9MH0 - chains B and F of the 18 polymer chains in the assembly; structure by electron microscopy, 2.90 A resolution.

== Chain B ==
Protein: Photosystem I P700 chlorophyll a apoprotein A2
Organism: Dunaliella salina
Notes: EC 1.97.1.12
Amino-acid sequence (735 residues; row label = number of the first residue in the row):
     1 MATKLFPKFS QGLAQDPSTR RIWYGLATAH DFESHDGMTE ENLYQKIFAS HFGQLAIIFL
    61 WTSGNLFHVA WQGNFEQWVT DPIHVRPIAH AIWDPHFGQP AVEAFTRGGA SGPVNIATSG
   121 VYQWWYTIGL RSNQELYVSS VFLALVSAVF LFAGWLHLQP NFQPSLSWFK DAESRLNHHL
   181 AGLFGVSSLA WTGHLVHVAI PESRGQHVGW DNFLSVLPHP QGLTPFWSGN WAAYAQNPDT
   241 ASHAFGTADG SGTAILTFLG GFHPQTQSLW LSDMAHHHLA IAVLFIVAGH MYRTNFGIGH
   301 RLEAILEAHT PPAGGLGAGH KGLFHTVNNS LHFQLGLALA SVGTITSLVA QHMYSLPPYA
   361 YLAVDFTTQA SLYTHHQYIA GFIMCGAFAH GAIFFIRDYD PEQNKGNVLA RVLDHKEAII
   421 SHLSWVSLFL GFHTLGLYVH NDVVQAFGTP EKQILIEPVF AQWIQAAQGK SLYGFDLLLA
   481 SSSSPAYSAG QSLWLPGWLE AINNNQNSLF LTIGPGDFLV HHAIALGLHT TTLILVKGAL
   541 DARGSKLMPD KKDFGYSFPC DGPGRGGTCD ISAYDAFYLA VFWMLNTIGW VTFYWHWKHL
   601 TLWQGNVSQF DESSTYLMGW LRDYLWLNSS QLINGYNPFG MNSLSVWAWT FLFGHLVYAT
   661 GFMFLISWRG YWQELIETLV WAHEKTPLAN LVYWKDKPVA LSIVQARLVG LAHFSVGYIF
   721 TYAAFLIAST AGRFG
Unresolved in the structure: 1-2, 735
Bound ions: chlorophyll a Mg (25 sites), coordinated by His-30, His-51, Gln-54, His-68, His-90, Asp-94, His-96, His-178, His-179, His-197, His-276, His-277, His-278, His-290, His-300, His-309 and 9 more; 4Fe-4S cluster Fe: Cys-560, Cys-569 (shared with 1 residue of chain A)
Small-molecule neighbours:
  - beta-carotene (BCR), molecule 1: Phe-6, Ile-22, Leu-26, Val-692
  - beta-carotene (BCR), molecule 2: Ala-49, Phe-52, Gly-53, Ala-56, Ile-57, Leu-60, Phe-67, Tyr-137, Ser-140, Val-141, Ala-144, Ser-147, Ala-148, Phe-150, Leu-151, Gly-154, Trp-155, Leu-158
  - beta-carotene (BCR), molecule 3: Leu-55, Ile-58, Phe-59, Trp-61, Phe-150, Gly-182, Leu-183, Val-186, Ser-187
  - beta-carotene (BCR), molecule 4: Thr-62, Leu-66, Trp-124, Trp-125, Ile-128, Leu-130, Ser-139, Phe-142, Leu-143, Trp-210
  - beta-carotene (BCR), molecule 5: Leu-189, Leu-223, Phe-226, Leu-279, Val-283, Ile-286, Val-287, His-290, Ile-298
  - beta-carotene (BCR), molecule 6: Phe-333, Gly-336, Leu-337, Ala-340, Thr-344, Met-384, Ala-387, Phe-388, Gly-391, Ala-392, Phe-394, Phe-395, Ala-539
  - beta-carotene (BCR), molecule 7: Phe-388, Phe-395, Leu-409, Val-412, Val-536, Leu-540
  - beta-carotene (BCR), molecule 8: Phe-429, Leu-430, His-433, Thr-434, Leu-437, Ile-454, Ile-456, Phe-518, Leu-519, His-522
  - beta-carotene (BCR), molecule 9: Leu-435, Gly-436, Val-439
  - beta-carotene (BCR), molecule 10: Trp-649, Phe-653, Trp-672, Leu-675, Ile-676, Leu-679, Phe-720
  - beta-carotene (BCR), molecule 11: Pro-687, Leu-688, Ala-689
  - chlorophyll b (CHL): Trp-210, Phe-213, Leu-214
  - chlorophyll a isomer (CL0): Leu-621, Leu-625, Trp-626
  - chlorophyll a (CLA), molecule 1: Thr-19, Trp-23, Ile-676, Leu-679, Val-680, His-683, Val-692, Tyr-693, Trp-694, Lys-695, Asp-696, Pro-698, Val-699
  - chlorophyll a (CLA), molecule 2: Ile-22, Trp-23, Leu-26
  - chlorophyll a (CLA), molecule 3: Trp-23, Phe-653, Leu-656, Val-657, Thr-660, Met-663, Phe-664, Leu-701, Val-709, Ala-712, His-713, Val-716
  - chlorophyll a (CLA), molecule 4: Leu-26, Ala-27, Ala-29, His-30, Asp-31, His-332, Leu-335, Leu-339, Phe-382, Ile-383, Cys-385, Gly-386, Ala-389, His-390, Ile-393, Arg-397, Tyr-556, Ser-557, Tyr-574, Phe-577, Ala-712, Val-716
  - chlorophyll a (CLA), molecule 5: His-30, Phe-32, Glu-33, Tyr-44, Ile-47, Ser-50, His-51, Gln-54, Leu-55, Ile-58, Phe-169, Arg-175, His-179, Leu-183, Leu-331, His-332, Gln-334, Leu-335, Ala-338, Leu-339, Val-342
  - chlorophyll a (CLA), molecule 6: His-30, Gln-54, Ile-57, Ile-58, Trp-61, Ile-379, Phe-382, Ile-383
  - chlorophyll a (CLA), molecule 7: Phe-48, Phe-52, Ile-128, Gly-129, Leu-130, Glu-135, Val-138, Ser-139, Phe-142, Val-146, Val-149, Phe-150, Ala-153, Leu-156, His-157, Phe-162, Pro-164, Trp-168, Ser-187, Ala-190, Trp-191, Gly-193, His-194, His-197, Val-198, Val-208, Gly-209, Trp-210, Phe-213
  - chlorophyll a (CLA), molecule 8: Phe-48, His-51, Phe-52, Leu-55, Trp-124, Phe-150, Trp-168, Phe-169, Asp-171, Ser-174, Arg-175, His-178, His-179, Gly-182, Leu-183, Phe-184, Ile-345, Tyr-359
  - chlorophyll a (CLA), molecule 9: Ile-57, Leu-60, Trp-61, Ser-63, Gly-64, Phe-67, His-68, Trp-71, Gln-72, His-90, Ala-91, Trp-93
  - chlorophyll a (CLA), molecule 10: Ile-57, Trp-61, Asn-65, His-68, Val-69, Ala-89, His-90, Asn-115, Ile-116, Ala-117, Thr-118, Ser-119, Val-121, Val-646, Trp-647, Thr-650, Phe-720
  - chlorophyll a (CLA), molecule 11: Ile-58, Trp-61, Thr-62, Ser-119, Gly-120, Val-121, Trp-124, Ser-187, Ala-190, Val-342, Ile-345, Thr-346, Val-349, Met-353, Tyr-359, Leu-372, His-375, His-376, Ile-379, Ile-383
  - chlorophyll a (CLA), molecule 12: Trp-61, Asn-65, Thr-118, Ser-119, Ser-371, Thr-374, His-375, Tyr-378, Ile-379, Phe-382, Trp-647, Ile-719, Phe-720, Tyr-722, Ala-723, Leu-726, Ile-727
  - chlorophyll a (CLA), molecule 13: His-90, Ala-91, Ile-92, Trp-93, Asp-94, Pro-95, His-96, Phe-97, Phe-105, Asn-115, Ser-645, Val-646, Trp-649
  - chlorophyll a (CLA), molecule 14: Trp-124, Thr-127, Ile-128, Leu-183, Phe-184, Ser-187, Ser-188, Trp-191, Met-274, His-277, His-278, Ile-281, Phe-285, Ile-345, Leu-348, Val-349, His-352, Met-353, Pro-358, Tyr-359
  - chlorophyll a (CLA), molecule 15: Trp-168, Asp-171, Ser-174, His-178, Thr-294, Asn-295, Phe-296
  - chlorophyll a (CLA), molecule 16: Ala-172, Arg-175, Leu-176, His-179, Leu-180, Phe-184, Leu-302, Leu-306, Phe-324, Val-327, Asn-328, Gln-334, Leu-337, Ala-338, Ser-341, Val-342, Ile-345
  - chlorophyll a (CLA), molecule 17: Leu-176, Leu-180, Phe-184, Leu-284, Phe-285, Ala-288, Met-291, Tyr-292, Leu-302, Ile-305, Leu-306
  - chlorophyll a (CLA), molecule 18: Asn-177, His-178, Ala-181, Gly-182, Val-186, Ile-286, His-290, Tyr-292, Thr-294, Phe-296, Ile-298, Gly-299
  - chlorophyll a (CLA), molecule 19: Leu-189, Ala-190, Thr-192, Gly-193, Val-196, His-197, Phe-213, Leu-214, Val-216, Leu-217, Pro-218, His-219, Gly-222, Leu-223, Phe-226, Trp-227, Tyr-234, Ile-255, Leu-256, Leu-279
  - chlorophyll a (CLA), molecule 20: Phe-226, Trp-231, Ala-232, Tyr-234, Ala-235, Leu-256, Phe-258, His-276, Leu-279, Ala-280, Val-283, Leu-493, Trp-494
  - chlorophyll a (CLA), molecule 21: Phe-258, Gly-260, Gly-261, Leu-269, Asp-273, Met-274, His-276, His-277, Ala-280, Ile-281, Leu-284, His-352, Leu-356, Trp-494, Trp-498
  - chlorophyll a (CLA), molecule 22: Val-287, Ala-288, His-290, Met-291, Ile-298, Gly-299, His-300
  - chlorophyll a (CLA), molecule 23: Val-287, Met-291, His-300, Ala-304, Ile-305, Ala-308, His-309
  - chlorophyll a (CLA), molecule 24: Ile-305, Leu-306, His-309, Leu-316, His-320, Leu-323, Val-327, Phe-333, Val-408, Leu-409, Val-412
  - chlorophyll a (CLA), molecule 25: Ala-308, His-309, Thr-310, Pro-311, Pro-312, Gly-315, Leu-316
  - chlorophyll a (CLA), molecule 26: Gly-315, Leu-316, Gly-317, Val-408, Arg-411, Val-412, His-415, Ala-418, Ile-419, His-422
  - chlorophyll a (CLA), molecule 27: Leu-337, Ala-340, Ser-341, Thr-344, Leu-348, Gln-351, His-352, Tyr-354, Ser-355, Leu-356, Trp-498, Leu-509, Phe-510
  - chlorophyll a (CLA), molecule 28: Thr-344, Ser-347, Leu-348, Gln-351, Gln-377, Gly-381, Met-384, Phe-388, Leu-528, Thr-531, Thr-532, Leu-535, Met-584, Ile-588
  - chlorophyll a (CLA), molecule 29: Gln-351, Tyr-354, Tyr-373, Gln-377, Phe-460, Ala-461, Ile-464, Gln-465, Phe-510, Leu-511, Ile-513, His-521, Ile-524, Leu-528, Val-591, Tyr-594, Trp-595, Lys-598
  - chlorophyll a (CLA), molecule 30: Ala-418, His-422, Trp-425
  - chlorophyll a (CLA), molecule 31: Ile-419, Leu-423, Trp-425, Val-426, Ala-525, Leu-528, His-529, Thr-532
  - chlorophyll a (CLA), molecule 32: Ser-421, His-422, Ser-424, Trp-425, Leu-428, Phe-432
  - chlorophyll a (CLA), molecule 33: Ser-424, Ser-427, Leu-428, Gly-431, Phe-432, Leu-435, Leu-526, Thr-530, Leu-533, Ile-534, Leu-579, Phe-582, Trp-583
  - chlorophyll a (CLA), molecule 34: Trp-425, Leu-428, Phe-429, Phe-432, His-433
  - chlorophyll a (CLA), molecule 35: Trp-425, Val-426, Phe-429, Leu-430, Ile-456, Glu-457, Pro-458, Val-459, Phe-460, Ala-461, Ile-513, Phe-518, His-521, His-522, Ala-525, His-529
  - chlorophyll a (CLA), molecule 36: His-433, Gly-436, Leu-437, Val-439, His-440, Val-443, Val-444, Phe-447, Lys-452, Ile-454
  - chlorophyll a (CLA), molecule 37: Thr-434, Leu-435, Tyr-438, Val-520, Ala-523, Asn-586, Trp-590, Phe-593, Leu-617, Trp-620, Leu-621, Leu-625, Ser-629, Ile-633, Phe-651, His-655, Tyr-658, Tyr-718, Thr-721, Tyr-722, Phe-725
  - chlorophyll a (CLA), molecule 38: Leu-435, Val-439, Asp-442, Val-443, Leu-526, Phe-582, Trp-583, Asn-586, Trp-590, Leu-617, Leu-621, Leu-625, Tyr-658, Phe-714
  - chlorophyll a (CLA), molecule 39: Trp-463, Ile-464, Ala-467, Gln-468, Leu-478, Leu-479, Trp-494, Trp-498, Phe-510
  - chlorophyll a (CLA), molecule 40: Leu-478, Pro-485, Ala-486, Ala-489, Gly-490, Leu-493, Trp-494
  - chlorophyll a (CLA), molecule 41: Trp-649, Leu-652, Phe-653, His-655, Leu-656, Tyr-658, Ala-659, Phe-662
  - chlorophyll a (CLA), molecule 42: Leu-656, Ala-659, Phe-662, Met-663, Ile-666, Ser-667, Tyr-671, Trp-672, Leu-675
  - chlorophyll a (CLA), molecule 43: Leu-679, Ala-682, His-683, Thr-686, Ala-689, Val-692
  - chlorophyll a (CLA), molecule 44: Trp-681, Ala-682, Lys-685, Thr-686, Pro-687
  - chlorophyll a (CLA), molecule 45: Thr-686, Pro-687, Leu-688, Ala-689
  - chlorophyll a / 1,2-dipalmitoyl-phosphatidyl-glycerole, molecule 1: Phe-6, Lys-8, Phe-9, Gly-25, Leu-26, Ala-29, His-30, Phe-32, His-35, Lys-46, Ser-50, Gly-53, Gln-54, Ile-57
  - chlorophyll a / 1,2-dipalmitoyl-phosphatidyl-glycerole, molecule 2: Phe-460, Trp-463, Phe-475, Asp-476, Leu-477, Leu-478
  - dodecyl-alpha-D-maltoside (LMU): Asp-211, Leu-214, Ser-215
  - lutein (LUT; (3r,3'r,6s)-4,5-didehydro-5,6-dihydro-beta,beta-carotene-3,3'-diol): Leu-145, Ala-148, Phe-152, Trp-155
  - phylloquinone (PQN): Trp-23, Met-663, Phe-664, Ser-667, Trp-668, Arg-669, Trp-672, Ile-676, Ala-700, Leu-701, Ala-706
  - phosphatidylethanolamine (PTY): Gln-134, Glu-135, Val-138, Val-141, His-207, Gly-209, Trp-210, Asp-211
  - 4Fe-4S cluster (SF4): Cys-560, Gly-562, Pro-563, Cys-569, Trp-668, Ile-703, Arg-707

== Chain F ==
Protein: PSAF1
Organism: Dunaliella salina
Amino-acid sequence (232 residues; row label = number of the first residue in the row):
     1 MASLTQMNLR SAPVARAPAA RPVARRTATV ARAHQQEQPA QNLGAVACAT ALALTMGLTA
    61 DVQPASADIA GLTPCSESKA YNKLERKELK VLDKRLKKYE PGSAPYLALQ ATKERTENRF
   121 KTYAKQGLLC GNDGLPHLIS DPGLALRFNH AGEVFIPTFG FLYVAGYIGH VGRQYIILSK
   181 EDAKPTDKEI ILDVPLALKL AFQGWAWPLA SIQELRNGSL LEKDENITVS PR
Unresolved in the structure: 1-67
Bound ions: chlorophyll a Mg site 1 near Asp-141 (its only coordinating residue here); chlorophyll a Mg site 2 near Arg-216 (its only coordinating residue here)
Small-molecule neighbours:
  - beta-carotene (BCR), molecule 1: Ser-140, Pro-142, Phe-155, Thr-158, Gly-166, Gly-169, His-170, Trp-207, Ser-211, Leu-220
  - beta-carotene (BCR), molecule 2: Glu-153, Val-154, Pro-157
  - beta-carotene (BCR), molecule 3: Pro-157, Gly-160, Phe-161, Val-164, Ile-168
  - chlorophyll a (CLA), molecule 1: Tyr-123, Val-164, Trp-205
  - chlorophyll a (CLA), molecule 2: Ser-140, Thr-158, Leu-162
  - chlorophyll a (CLA), molecule 3: Pro-157, Thr-158, Phe-161, Leu-162, Ala-165, Gly-166, Ile-168, Gly-169, Trp-207
  - chlorophyll a (CLA), molecule 4: Tyr-163, Trp-205, Pro-208, Leu-209, Ile-212
  - chlorophyll a (CLA), molecule 5: Tyr-163, Val-164, Tyr-167, Ile-168, Val-171, Ala-201, Phe-202, Trp-205
  - chlorophyll a (CLA), molecule 6: Ile-168, Gly-169, Val-171, Gly-172, Tyr-175, Leu-192, Ala-197
  - chlorophyll a (CLA), molecule 7: Gly-172, Tyr-175, Ile-176, Glu-189, Ile-190, Leu-192, Ala-197, Leu-198
  - chlorophyll a (CLA), molecule 8: Pro-208, Ser-211, Ile-212, Leu-215, Leu-221
  - chlorophyll a (CLA), molecule 9: Leu-209, Ile-212, Gln-213, Arg-216, Asn-217
  - chlorophyll a / 1,2-dipalmitoyl-phosphatidyl-glycerole: Asp-141, Pro-142, Gly-143, Leu-144, Arg-147, Phe-148, Phe-155
  - phosphatidylethanolamine (PTY): Gln-126, Gly-127, Leu-146, Asn-149, His-150, Ala-151, Gly-152, Ile-156

== Chain B / chain F interface ==
Contacting residue pairs - 49 pairs, chain B then chain F:
  Leu-413(B) / Arg-232(F)  hydrogen bond (backbone-side chain)
  Asp-414(B) / Arg-232(F)  salt bridge
  Lys-416(B) / Ser-230(F)
  Lys-416(B) / Arg-232(F)
  Glu-417(B) / Val-229(F)
  Glu-417(B) / Ser-230(F)  hydrogen bond (side chain-backbone)
  Glu-417(B) / Arg-232(F)  salt bridge
  Gly-448(B) / Glu-88(F)
  Thr-449(B) / Glu-88(F)
  Thr-449(B) / Arg-119(F)
  Pro-450(B) / Leu-84(F)  hydrophobic
  Pro-450(B) / Glu-88(F)
  Pro-450(B) / Leu-135(F)
  Glu-451(B) / Leu-84(F)
  Glu-451(B) / Glu-88(F)
  Glu-451(B) / Arg-119(F)  salt bridge
  Glu-451(B) / Phe-120(F)
  Glu-451(B) / Leu-135(F)
  Glu-451(B) / Pro-136(F)
  Lys-452(B) / Arg-119(F)
  Lys-452(B) / Tyr-123(F)
  Gln-453(B) / Leu-135(F)
  Leu-455(B) / Asp-133(F)
  Leu-455(B) / Leu-135(F)  hydrophobic
  Leu-455(B) / Pro-136(F)
  Leu-455(B) / His-137(F)
  Leu-455(B) / Leu-138(F)  hydrogen bond (backbone-backbone)
  Ile-456(B) / Leu-138(F)
  Ile-456(B) / Ser-140(F)
  Glu-457(B) / Ala-70(F)
  Glu-457(B) / Leu-72(F)
  Glu-457(B) / His-137(F)  salt bridge
  Glu-457(B) / Leu-138(F)  hydrogen bond (backbone-backbone)
  Val-459(B) / Asp-141(F)
  Phe-460(B) / Asp-141(F)
  Gln-462(B) / Ala-70(F)
  Tyr-473(B) / Ala-70(F)  hydrogen bond (backbone-backbone)
  Tyr-473(B) / Gly-71(F)  hydrogen bond (backbone-backbone)
  Phe-475(B) / Ala-70(F)
  Pro-515(B) / His-137(F)
  Arg-543(B) / Arg-232(F)  hydrogen bond (side chain-backbone)
  Gly-544(B) / Arg-232(F)
  Ser-545(B) / Ser-230(F)
  Ser-545(B) / Pro-231(F)
  Lys-546(B) / Thr-228(F)
  Lys-546(B) / Val-229(F)  hydrogen bond (side chain-backbone)
  Lys-546(B) / Ser-230(F)  hydrogen bond (backbone-side chain)
  Lys-546(B) / Pro-231(F)
  Pro-549(B) / Pro-231(F)  hydrophobic
Other interface residues (no listed pair), chain B (26 interface residues in all): Ile-454, Leu-472
Other interface residues (no listed pair), chain F (23 interface residues in all): Ile-69, Ile-139, Leu-144

== Summary ==
26 residues of chain B face 23 of chain F across their interface; the contacts include 9 hydrogen bonds and 4
salt bridges. Polar pairs include Asp-414(B)/Arg-232(F), Glu-417(B)/Arg-232(F) and Glu-451(B)/Arg-119(F).
Chain B is Photosystem I P700 chlorophyll a apoprotein A2 and chain F is PSAF1, both from Dunaliella salina;
the structure, Dunaliella salina PSI-LHCI supercomplex, was determined by electron microscopy, deposited
together with 9MGW, 9MGZ and 9MH1.
